3SWP - chains A and B of the 6 polymer chains in the assembly; structure by X-ray diffraction, 4.11 A resolution (low resolution: residue-level contacts below are approximate; hydrogen-bond / salt-bridge calls are withheld).

Chain A (and B):
Protein: NAC domain-containing protein 19
From: Arabidopsis thaliana
Notes: fragment: NAC domain; chain B of this document is another copy of the same molecule, construct and numbering; everything in this record applies to it too
Reference sequence: Q9C932 (NAC19_ARATH); numbering as in UniProt (aligned over 1-168)
Amino-acid sequence (174 residues; each row starts with the number of its first residue; numbers below 1 keep their minus sign (His-5 is residue -5)):
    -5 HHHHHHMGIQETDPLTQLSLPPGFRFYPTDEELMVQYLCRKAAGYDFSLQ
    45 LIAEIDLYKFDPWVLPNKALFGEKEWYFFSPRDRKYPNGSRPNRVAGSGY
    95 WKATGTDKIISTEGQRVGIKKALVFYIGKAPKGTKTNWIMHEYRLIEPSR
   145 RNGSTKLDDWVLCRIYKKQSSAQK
Not modelled in the structure: -5 to 7, 79-85, 144-151, 164-168 (chain B: -5 to 7, 78-85, 144-151, 164-168)
Differences from the reference sequence: expression tag (-5 to 0)

Chain A / chain B interface:
Residue-residue contacts (24; chain A residue first):
  Leu12(A) with Pro15(B)
  Pro15(A) with Leu12(B)
  Pro16(A) with Tyr31(B)
  Gly17(A) with Phe20(B); Tyr21(B); Pro22(B); Glu26(B)
  Phe18(A) with Arg19(B); Phe20(B)
  Arg19(A) with Phe18(B); Arg19(B); Tyr21(B); Glu26(B)
  Phe20(A) with Pro16(B); Gly17(B); Phe18(B)
  Tyr21(A) with Gly17(B); Arg19(B); Tyr21(B)
  Pro22(A) with Gly17(B)
  Thr23(A) with Arg19(B)
  Glu26(A) with Gly17(B); Arg19(B)
  Tyr31(A) with Pro16(B)
Other interface residues (no listed pair), chain A (13 interface residues in all): Gln30
Other interface residues (no listed pair), chain B (14 interface residues in all): Ser13, Leu14, Phe41

Overview:
13 residues of chain A face 14 of chain B across their interface.
Both chains are NAC domain-containing protein 19 (Arabidopsis thaliana). Entry 3SWP (ANAC019 NAC domain in
complex with DNA) was determined by X-ray diffraction, deposited together with 3SWM and 4DUL.
